7B6D - chains A and B of the 8 polymer chains in the assembly; structure by electron microscopy, 4.27 A resolution (low resolution: residue-level contacts below are approximate; hydrogen-bond / salt-bridge calls are withheld).

# Chain A
Name: Trafficking protein particle complex subunit
From: Drosophila melanogaster
UniProtKB: Q9VSY8 (Q9VSY8_DROME); numbering as in UniProt (aligned over 1-178)
Amino-acid sequence (200 residues; each row starts with the number of its first residue):
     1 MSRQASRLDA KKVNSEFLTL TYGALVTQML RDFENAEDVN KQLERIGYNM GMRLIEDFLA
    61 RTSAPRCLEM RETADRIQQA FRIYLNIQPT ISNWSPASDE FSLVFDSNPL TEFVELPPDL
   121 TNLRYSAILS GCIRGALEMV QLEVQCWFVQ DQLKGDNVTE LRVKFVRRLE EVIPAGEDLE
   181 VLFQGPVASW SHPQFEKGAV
Disordered / not traced: 1-9, 175-200
Sequence notes: expression tag (179-200)

# Chain B
Name: GEO08327p1
From: Drosophila melanogaster
UniProtKB: Q9VF82 (Q9VF82_DROME); numbering as in UniProt (aligned over 1-152)
Amino-acid sequence (152 residues; row label = number of the first residue in the row):
     1 MSEEILFDCL HAEIVNYCLD SNKEHDLATL EYIGFTTGYR LIERLTREVS RFKDELETMK
    61 FICTDFWMLI YKKQVDNLRT NNHGMYVVQD KAFRFLTRIS PGTKQLEHAP KFVAFTCGLV
   121 RGALSNLGIN STVTAEVQSI PACKFHIEVN RN
Disordered / not traced: 1

# How chain A and chain B interact
Contacting residue pairs (28; chain A residue first):
  Lys11(A) - Leu41(B)
  Lys11(A) - Leu69(B)
  Ser15(A) - Glu3(B)
  Glu16(A) - Thr37(B)
  Glu16(A) - Arg40(B)
  Phe17(A) - Phe7(B)
  Leu18(A) - Leu6(B)
  Leu20(A) - Leu30(B)
  Leu20(A) - Ile33(B)
  Leu20(A) - Gly34(B)
  Leu20(A) - Thr37(B)
  Thr21(A) - Leu30(B)
  Leu25(A) - Leu10(B)
  Leu25(A) - Ile14(B)
  Leu25(A) - Tyr17(B)
  Gln28(A) - Tyr17(B)
  Ile46(A) - Glu13(B)
  Asn49(A) - Glu13(B)
  Met50(A) - Cys9(B)
  Met50(A) - Glu13(B)
  Leu54(A) - Ile5(B)
  Leu54(A) - Leu6(B)
  Leu54(A) - Cys9(B)
  Arg61(A) - Ser2(B)
  Ile83(A) - Glu3(B)
  Tyr84(A) - Glu3(B)
  Tyr84(A) - Leu6(B)
  Asn86(A) - Glu3(B)
Also at the interface, not in a pair above, chain A (25 interface residues in all): Val13, Ala24, Met29, Asp32, Phe33, Asp57, Leu85, Ile128
Also at the interface, not in a pair above, chain B (20 interface residues in all): Leu19, Asp26, Thr29

# Overview
25 residues of chain A face 20 of chain B across their interface.
Here chain A is Trafficking protein particle complex subunit and chain B is GEO08327p1, both from Drosophila
melanogaster. Entry 7B6D (Drosophila melanogaster TRAPPCore (C1, C2, C2L, C3a/b, C4, C5, C6 subunits)) was
determined by electron microscopy (same publication as 7B6E, 7B6H, 7B6R and 7B70).
